3GSS - chains A and B; structure by X-ray diffraction, 1.90 A resolution.

# Chain A (and B)
Protein: Glutathione S-transferase P1-1
From: Homo sapiens
Notes: EC 2.5.1.18; chain B of this document is another copy of the same molecule, construct and numbering; everything in this record applies to it too
UniProt: P09211 (GTP_HUMAN); residues 1-209 here = UniProt positions 1-209
Sequence (209 residues; numbered 1 to 209; the number before each row is that of its first residue):
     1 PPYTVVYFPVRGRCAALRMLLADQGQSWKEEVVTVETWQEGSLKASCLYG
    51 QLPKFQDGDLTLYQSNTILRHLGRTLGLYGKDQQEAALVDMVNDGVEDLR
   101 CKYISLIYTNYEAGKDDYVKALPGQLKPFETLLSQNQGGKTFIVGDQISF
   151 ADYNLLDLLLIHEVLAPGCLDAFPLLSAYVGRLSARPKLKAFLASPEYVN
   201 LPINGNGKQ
Not modelled in the structure: 1
Ligand contacts: ethacrynic acid / glutathione: Tyr7, Phe8, Val10, Arg13, Trp38, Lys44, Gly50, Gln51, Leu52, Pro53, Gln64, Ser65, Ile104, Tyr108, Thr109, Gly205

# How chain A and chain B interact
Residue-residue contacts - 51 pairs, chain A then chain B:
  Leu48(A) with Met91(B), hydrophobic; Pro128(B); Leu132(B), hydrophobic
  Tyr49(A) with Met91(B), hydrogen bond (side chain-backbone); Val92(B); Gly95(B); Pro128(B), hydrophobic; Phe129(B)
  Tyr63(A) with Met91(B), hydrogen bond (backbone-side chain)
  Gln64(A) with Asp94(B); Gly95(B); Asp98(B), hydrogen bond
  Asn66(A) with Asp94(B)
  Thr67(A) with Ala87(B); Asp90(B), hydrogen bond (side chain-backbone); Met91(B), hydrogen bond (side chain-backbone); Asp94(B), hydrogen bond
  Arg70(A) with Arg70(B); Asp90(B)
  His71(A) with Ala87(B)
  Arg74(A) with Tyr79(B); Gln83(B); Ala86(B); Ala87(B); Asp90(B), salt bridge
  Thr75(A) with Gln83(B)
  Tyr79(A) with Arg74(B)
  Gln83(A) with Arg74(B); Thr75(B)
  Ala86(A) with Arg74(B)
  Ala87(A) with Thr67(B); His71(B); Arg74(B)
  Asp90(A) with Thr67(B), hydrogen bond (backbone-side chain); Arg70(B); Arg74(B), salt bridge
  Met91(A) with Leu48(B), hydrophobic; Tyr49(B), hydrogen bond (backbone-side chain); Tyr63(B), hydrogen bond (side chain-backbone); Thr67(B), hydrogen bond (backbone-side chain)
  Val92(A) with Tyr49(B)
  Asp94(A) with Gln64(B); Asn66(B); Thr67(B), hydrogen bond
  Gly95(A) with Tyr49(B); Gln64(B)
  Asp98(A) with Gln64(B), hydrogen bond
  Pro128(A) with Leu48(B); Tyr49(B), hydrophobic
  Phe129(A) with Tyr49(B)
  Leu132(A) with Leu48(B), hydrophobic
Other interface residues (no listed pair), chain A (28 interface residues in all): Leu60, Thr61, Leu62, Gln84, Leu88
Other interface residues (no listed pair), chain B (27 interface residues in all): Leu60, Leu62, Gln84, Leu88

# Overview
The interface between chain A and chain B involves 28 residues on one side and 27 on the other; the contacts
include 12 hydrogen bonds and 2 salt bridges. Polar contacts include Arg74(A)-Asp90(B), Tyr49(A)-Met91(B) and
Tyr63(A)-Met91(B). Bound to chain A: ethacrynic acid / glutathione.
Chain A and chain B are both Glutathione S-transferase P1-1 (Homo sapiens); the structure, Human glutathione
S-transferase P1-1 in complex with ethacrynic acid-glutathione conjugate, was determined by X-ray diffraction
(same publication as 2GSS).
